5XLT - chains D and E of the 6 polymer chains in the assembly; structure by X-ray diffraction, 2.81 A resolution.

== Chain D ==
Name: Tubulin beta-2B chain
Source organism: Bos taurus
UniProt: Q6B856 (TBB2B_BOVIN); numbering as in UniProt (aligned over 1-445)
Chain sequence (445 residues; each row starts with the number of its first residue):
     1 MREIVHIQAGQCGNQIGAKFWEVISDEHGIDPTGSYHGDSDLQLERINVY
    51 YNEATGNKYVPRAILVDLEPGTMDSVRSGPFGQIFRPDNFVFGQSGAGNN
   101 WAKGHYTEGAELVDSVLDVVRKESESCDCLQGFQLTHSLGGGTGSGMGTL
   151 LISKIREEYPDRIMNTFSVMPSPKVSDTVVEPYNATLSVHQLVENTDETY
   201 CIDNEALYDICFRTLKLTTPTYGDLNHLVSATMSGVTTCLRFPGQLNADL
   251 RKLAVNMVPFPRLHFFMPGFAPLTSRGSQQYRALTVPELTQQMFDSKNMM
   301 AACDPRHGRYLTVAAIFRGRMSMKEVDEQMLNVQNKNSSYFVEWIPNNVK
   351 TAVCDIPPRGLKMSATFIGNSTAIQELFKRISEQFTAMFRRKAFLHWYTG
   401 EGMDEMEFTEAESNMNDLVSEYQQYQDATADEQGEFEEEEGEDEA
Not modelled in the structure: 274-283, 432-445
Metal / ion sites: Mg2+: Gln11 (together with GDP)
Ligand contacts:
  - 89O ((5S,5aR,8aR,9R)-9-(3,5-dimethoxy-4-oxidanyl-phenyl)-5-oxidanyl-5a,6,8a,9-tetrahydro-5H-[2]benzofuro[6,5-f][1,3]benzodioxol-8-one): Val236, Cys239, Leu240, Leu246, Asn247, Ala248, Asp249, Lys252, Leu253, Asn256, Met257, Thr312, Val313, Ala314, Ala315, Ile316, Asn348, Val349, Lys350, Thr351, Ala352, Ile368
  - GDP (guanosine-5'-diphosphate): Gly10, Gln11, Cys12, Gln15, Ile16, Glu69, Ala97, Asn99, Ser138, Gly140, Gly141, Gly142, Thr143, Gly144, Val169, Pro171, Val175, Ser176, Glu181, Asn204, Leu207, Tyr222, Leu225, Asn226
Swiss-Prot annotation at these positions:
  - motif: Met1 to Ile4 (MREI motif)
  - binding site (GTP): Gln11, Glu69, Ser138, Gly142, Thr143, Gly144, Asn204, Asn226
  - binding site (Mg(2+)): Glu69
  - modified residue: Ser40 (Phosphoserine), Thr55 (Phosphothreonine), Lys58 (N6-acetyllysine), Ser172 (Phosphoserine), Thr285 (Phosphothreonine), Thr290 (Phosphothreonine), Arg318 (Omega-N-methylarginine), Glu438 (5-glutamyl polyglutamate)
  - cross-link (Glycyl lysine isopeptide (Lys-Gly)): Lys58 (interchain with G-Cter in ubiquitin), Lys324 (interchain with G-Cter in ubiquitin)

== Chain E ==
Name: Stathmin-4
Source organism: Rattus norvegicus
UniProt: P63043 (STMN4_RAT); residues 5-145 here correspond to UniProt positions 49-189 (UniProt number = residue number + 44)
Chain sequence (143 residues; each row starts with the number of its first residue):
     3 MADMEVIELNKCTSGQSFEVILKPPSFDGVPEFNASLPRRRDPSLEEIQK
    53 KLEAAEERRKYQEAELLKHLAEKREHEREVIQKAIEENNNFIKMAKEKLA
   103 QKMESNKENREAHLAAMLERLQEKDKHAEEVRKNKELKEEASR
Not modelled in the structure: 3-5, 29-43, 142-145
Sequence notes: expression tag (3-4)
Swiss-Prot annotation at these positions:
  - modified residue: Ser46 (Phosphoserine)

== Interface between chain D and chain E ==
Pairs across the interface - 26 pairs, chain D then chain E:
  Tyr106(D) - His129(E)  hydrogen bond
  Tyr106(D) - Ala130(E)  hydrophobic
  Tyr106(D) - Val133(E)  hydrophobic
  Tyr106(D) - Arg134(E)  hydrogen bond (backbone-side chain)
  Thr107(D) - Lys137(E)
  Ala110(D) - Arg134(E)
  Ser153(D) - Leu123(E)
  Ser153(D) - Lys126(E)
  Lys154(D) - Asp127(E)  salt bridge
  Arg156(D) - Leu123(E)
  Glu157(D) - Leu120(E)
  Glu157(D) - Leu123(E)
  Glu157(D) - Gln124(E)
  Glu157(D) - Asp127(E)
  Pro160(D) - Met119(E)  hydrophobic
  Gln191(D) - Lys126(E)  hydrogen bond
  Glu194(D) - Arg122(E)  salt bridge
  Asn195(D) - Leu123(E)
  Asn195(D) - Lys126(E)
  Thr399(D) - Lys140(E)  hydrogen bond (backbone-side chain)
  Gly400(D) - Lys137(E)
  Glu401(D) - Val133(E)
  Glu401(D) - Lys137(E)  salt bridge
  Gly402(D) - Val133(E)
  Gly402(D) - Asn136(E)
  Glu407(D) - His129(E)  salt bridge
Other interface residues (no listed pair), chain D (18 interface residues in all): Asp161, Met403
Other interface residues (no listed pair), chain E (16 interface residues in all): Arg112, Leu116

== In short ==
Chain D and chain E form an interface of 18 and 16 residues respectively; the contacts include 4 hydrogen
bonds and 4 salt bridges. Polar contacts include Lys154(D)-Asp127(E), Glu194(D)-Arg122(E) and
Glu401(D)-Lys137(E). Ligands of chain D: GDP and compound 89O.
Here chain D is Tubulin beta-2B chain (Bos taurus) and chain E is Stathmin-4 (Rattus norvegicus). Entry 5XLT
(The crystal structure of tubulin in complex with 4'-demethylepipodophyllotoxin) was determined by X-ray
diffraction.
